Entry 2ISY (X-ray diffraction, 1.96 A resolution); this record covers chains A and B.

# Chain A (and B)
Molecule: Iron-dependent repressor ideR
From: Mycobacterium tuberculosis
Notes: chain B of this document is another copy of the same molecule, construct and numbering; everything in this record applies to it too
UniProtKB: P0A672 (IDER_MYCTU); numbering as in UniProt (aligned over 1-140)
Chain sequence (157 residues; each row starts with the number of its first residue):
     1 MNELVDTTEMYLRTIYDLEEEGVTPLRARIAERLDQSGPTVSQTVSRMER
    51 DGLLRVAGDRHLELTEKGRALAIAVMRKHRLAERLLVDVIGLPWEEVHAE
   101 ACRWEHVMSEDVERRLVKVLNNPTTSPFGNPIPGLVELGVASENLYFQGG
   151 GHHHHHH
Disordered / not traced: 1, 149-157
Differences from the reference sequence: modified residue (102); expression tag (141-157)
Modified positions: Cys-102 (s-hydroxycysteine; CSO)

# Chain A / chain B interface
Pairs across the interface (36; chain A residue first):
  Leu-86(A) / Val-112(B)  hydrophobic
  Val-89(A) / Val-89(B)  hydrophobic
  Val-89(A) / Val-119(B)
  Ile-90(A) / Arg-115(B)  hydrogen bond (backbone-side chain)
  Ile-90(A) / Val-119(B)
  Gly-91(A) / Arg-115(B)
  Leu-92(A) / Asp-111(B)
  Leu-92(A) / Val-112(B)  hydrophobic
  Glu-96(A) / Asp-111(B)
  Glu-100(A) / Val-107(B)
  Glu-100(A) / Met-108(B)
  Glu-100(A) / Ser-109(B)  hydrogen bond
  Glu-100(A) / Val-112(B)
  Arg-103(A) / Val-107(B)  hydrogen bond (side chain-backbone)
  Arg-103(A) / Ser-109(B)
  Trp-104(A) / Trp-104(B)  hydrophobic
  Trp-104(A) / Val-107(B)
  Trp-104(A) / Met-108(B)  hydrophobic
  Trp-104(A) / Val-112(B)  hydrophobic
  Val-107(A) / Glu-100(B)
  Val-107(A) / Arg-103(B)  hydrogen bond (backbone-side chain)
  Val-107(A) / Trp-104(B)  hydrogen bond (backbone-side chain)
  Val-107(A) / Val-107(B)  hydrophobic
  Met-108(A) / Glu-100(B)
  Met-108(A) / Trp-104(B)  hydrophobic
  Ser-109(A) / Glu-100(B)  hydrogen bond
  Ser-109(A) / Arg-103(B)
  Asp-111(A) / Glu-96(B)
  Val-112(A) / Leu-86(B)  hydrophobic
  Val-112(A) / Leu-92(B)  hydrophobic
  Val-112(A) / Glu-100(B)
  Val-112(A) / Trp-104(B)  hydrophobic
  Arg-115(A) / Ile-90(B)  hydrogen bond (side chain-backbone)
  Arg-115(A) / Gly-91(B)  hydrogen bond (side chain-backbone)
  Val-119(A) / Val-89(B)
  Val-119(A) / Ile-90(B)
Interface residues without a listed pair, chain A (19 interface residues in all): Val-5, Leu-85, Leu-116
Interface residues without a listed pair, chain B (19 interface residues in all): Val-5, Leu-85, Leu-116

# Summary
The chain A/chain B interface involves 19 residues from each chain, with 8 hydrogen bonds. Polar contacts
include Ile-90(A)/Arg-115(B), Glu-100(A)/Ser-109(B) and Arg-103(A)/Val-107(B).
Chain A and chain B are both Iron-dependent repressor ideR (Mycobacterium tuberculosis); the structure,
Crystal structure of the nickel-activated two-domain iron-dependent regulator (IdeR), was determined by X-ray
diffraction, deposited together with 2IT0.
